PDB entry 1SSY | X-ray diffraction, 2.40 A resolution | chain A

Chain A:
Name: Lysozyme
Organism: Enterobacteria phage T4
Notes: EC 3.2.1.17
UniProtKB: P00720 (LYS_BPT4); residue numbers follow UniProt; this construct covers 1-164
Amino-acid sequence (164 residues; numbered 1 to 164; the number before each row is that of its first residue):
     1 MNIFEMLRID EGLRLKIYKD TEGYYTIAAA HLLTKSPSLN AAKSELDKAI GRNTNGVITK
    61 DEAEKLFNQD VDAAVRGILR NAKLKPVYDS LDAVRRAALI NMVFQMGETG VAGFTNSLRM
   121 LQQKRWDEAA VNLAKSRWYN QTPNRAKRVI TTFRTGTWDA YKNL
Sequence notes: engineered mutation Ala28 (Gly in P00720), Ala29 (Ile in P00720), Ala30 (Gly in P00720), Thr54 (Cys in P00720), Ala97 (Cys in P00720)
What the authors report for this chain:
  - mutagenesis - G28A/I29A/G30A, G28A (2 kcal/mole): decreased stability

In short:
From the paper: G28A/I29A/G30A and G28A reduce stability.
Chain A is Lysozyme (Enterobacteria phage T4); the structure, Crystal structure of phage T4 lysozyme mutant
G28A/I29A/G30A/C54T/C97A, was determined by X-ray diffraction (same publication as 1SSW, 1T8F and 1T8G).
